Entry 5XLZ (X-ray diffraction, 2.30 A resolution); this record covers chains A and E of the 6 polymer chains in the assembly.

[Chain A]
Protein: Tubulin alpha-1B chain
From: Bos taurus
UniProtKB: P81947 (TBA1B_BOVIN); residue numbers follow UniProt; this construct covers 1-450
Chain sequence (450 residues; each row starts with the number of its first residue):
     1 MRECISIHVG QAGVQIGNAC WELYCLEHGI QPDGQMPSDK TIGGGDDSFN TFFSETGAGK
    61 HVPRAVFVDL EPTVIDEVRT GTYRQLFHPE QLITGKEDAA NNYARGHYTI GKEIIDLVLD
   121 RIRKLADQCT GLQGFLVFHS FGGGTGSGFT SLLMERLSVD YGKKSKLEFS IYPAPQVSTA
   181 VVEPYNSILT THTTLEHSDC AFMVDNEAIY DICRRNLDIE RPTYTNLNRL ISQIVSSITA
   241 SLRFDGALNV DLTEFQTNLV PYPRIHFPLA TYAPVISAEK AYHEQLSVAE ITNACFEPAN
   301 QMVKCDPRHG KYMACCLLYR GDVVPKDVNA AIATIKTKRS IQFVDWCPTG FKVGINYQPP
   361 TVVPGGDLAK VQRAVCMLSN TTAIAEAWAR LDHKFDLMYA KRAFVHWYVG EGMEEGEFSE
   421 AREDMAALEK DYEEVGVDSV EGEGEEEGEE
Unresolved in the structure: 438-450
Metal / ion sites: Ca2+: D39, T41, G44, E55
Small-molecule neighbours:
  - 89U (10-[(4-methoxy-3-oxidanyl-phenyl)methylidene]anthracen-9-one): T179, A180, V181
  - GTP (guanosine-5'-triphosphate): G10, Q11, A12, Q15, I16, D69, D98, A99, A100, N101, S140, G142, G143, G144, T145, G146, I171, V177, S178, T179, E183, N206, Y224, L227, N228, I231

[Chain E]
Protein: Stathmin-4
From: Rattus norvegicus
UniProtKB: P63043 (STMN4_RAT); residues 5-145 here correspond to UniProt positions 49-189 (UniProt number = residue number + 44)
Chain sequence (143 residues; each row starts with the number of its first residue):
     3 MADMEVIELN KCTSGQSFEV ILKPPSFDGV PEFNASLPRR RDPSLEEIQK KLEAAEERRK
    63 YQEAELLKHL AEKREHEREV IQKAIEENNN FIKMAKEKLA QKMESNKENR EAHLAAMLER
   123 LQEKDKHAEE VRKNKELKEE ASR
Unresolved in the structure: 3-5, 29-43, 142-145
Differences from the reference sequence: expression tag (3-4)
Swiss-Prot annotation at these positions:
  - modified residue: S46 (Phosphoserine)

[How chain A and chain E interact]
Pairs across the interface - 56 pairs, chain A then chain E:
  Y108(A) - L54(E)  hydrophobic
  Y108(A) - A57(E)  hydrophobic
  T109(A) - R61(E)  hydrogen bond
  K112(A) - E58(E)  salt bridge
  E155(A) - I50(E)
  R156(A) - L47(E)
  R156(A) - Q51(E)
  S158(A) - D44(E)
  V159(A) - P45(E)
  H197(A) - D44(E)  salt bridge
  H197(A) - P45(E)
  D245(A) - C14(E)
  D245(A) - S16(E)
  A247(A) - N12(E)
  A247(A) - S19(E)
  L248(A) - S19(E)
  P325(A) - Q18(E)
  P325(A) - F20(E)  hydrophobic
  N329(A) - V8(E)
  N329(A) - F20(E)
  N329(A) - V22(E)
  I332(A) - V22(E)  hydrophobic
  K336(A) - L24(E)
  D345(A) - P27(E)
  D345(A) - S28(E)  hydrogen bond (backbone-backbone)
  C347(A) - P27(E)
  P348(A) - K25(E)
  P348(A) - P27(E)
  T349(A) - I23(E)
  T349(A) - L24(E)  hydrogen bond (backbone-backbone)
  T349(A) - K25(E)  hydrogen bond (backbone-backbone)
  G350(A) - V22(E)
  G350(A) - I23(E)
  F351(A) - E21(E)
  F351(A) - V22(E)  hydrogen bond (backbone-backbone)
  F351(A) - L24(E)  hydrophobic
  K352(A) - F20(E)
  K352(A) - E21(E)  salt bridge
  V353(A) - S19(E)
  V353(A) - F20(E)  hydrogen bond (backbone-backbone)
  G354(A) - Q18(E)
  I355(A) - G17(E)
  I355(A) - Q18(E)  hydrogen bond (backbone-backbone)
  N356(A) - S16(E)
  Y357(A) - T15(E)
  Y357(A) - S16(E)  hydrogen bond (backbone-backbone)
  Y357(A) - G17(E)
  Y357(A) - Q18(E)  hydrogen bond
  V409(A) - Q64(E)  hydrogen bond (backbone-side chain)
  G410(A) - R61(E)
  G410(A) - Q64(E)
  E411(A) - R61(E)  hydrogen bond (backbone-side chain)
  G412(A) - A57(E)
  G412(A) - R60(E)  hydrogen bond (backbone-side chain)
  G412(A) - R61(E)
  E414(A) - R60(E)  salt bridge
Other interface residues (no listed pair), chain A (38 interface residues in all): H107, L152, E196, V328, W346, Q358
Other interface residues (no listed pair), chain E (31 interface residues in all): P26, S46, K53, E55

[Overview]
The interface between chain A and chain E involves 38 residues on one side and 31 on the other; the contacts
include 12 hydrogen bonds and 4 salt bridges. Among the polar pairs are K112(A)-E58(E), H197(A)-D44(E) and
K352(A)-E21(E).
Here chain A is Tubulin alpha-1B chain (Bos taurus) and chain E is Stathmin-4 (Rattus norvegicus). Entry 5XLZ
(The crystal structure of tubulin complexed with a benzylidene derivative of 9(10H)-anthracenone) was
determined by X-ray diffraction.
